9DWF - chains C and J of the 11 polymer chains in the assembly; structure by electron microscopy, 3.10 A resolution.

# Chain C
Molecule: Histone H2A type 1
From: Homo sapiens
Reference sequence: P0C0S8 (H2A1_HUMAN); residues 1-129 here correspond to UniProt positions 2-130 (UniProt number = residue number + 1)
Amino-acid sequence (129 residues; row label = number of the first residue in the row):
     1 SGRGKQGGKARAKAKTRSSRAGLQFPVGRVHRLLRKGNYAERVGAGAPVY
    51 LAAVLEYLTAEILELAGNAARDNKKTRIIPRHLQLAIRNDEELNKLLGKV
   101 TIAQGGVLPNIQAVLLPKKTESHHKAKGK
Not modelled in the structure: 1-10, 119-129
Curated features (UniProtKB/Swiss-Prot):
  - modified residue: Ser-1 (N-acetylserine), Arg-3 (Citrulline), Lys-5 (N6-(2-hydroxyisobutyryl)lysine), Lys-9 (N6-(2-hydroxyisobutyryl)lysine), Lys-13 (N6-(beta-hydroxybutyryl)lysine), Lys-36 (N6-(2-hydroxyisobutyryl)lysine), Lys-74 (N6-(2-hydroxyisobutyryl)lysine), Lys-75 (N6-(2-hydroxyisobutyryl)lysine), Lys-95 (N6-(2-hydroxyisobutyryl)lysine), Lys-99 (N6-glutaryllysine), Gln-104 (N5-methylglutamine), Lys-118 (N6-(2-hydroxyisobutyryl)lysine), Lys-119 (N6-crotonyllysine), Thr-120 (Phosphothreonine), Lys-125 (N6-crotonyllysine)
  - cross-link (Glycyl lysine isopeptide (Lys-Gly)): Lys-13 (interchain with G-Cter in ubiquitin), Lys-15 (interchain with G-Cter in ubiquitin), Lys-119 (interchain with G-Cter in ubiquitin)

# Chain J
Molecule: 601 J strand (non-damaged strand)
Sequence (147 nucleotides; row label = number of the first residue in the row):
     1 ATCGGATGTATATATCTGACACGTGCCTGGAGACTAGGGAGTAATCCCCT
    51 TGGCGGTTAAAACGCGGGGGACAGCGCGTACGTGCGTTTAAGCGGTGCTA
   101 GAGCTGTCTACGACCAATTGAGCGGCCTCGGCACCGGGATTCTCGAT

# Interface between chain C and chain J
Contacting residue pairs (16):
  Arg-11(C) with DA117(J), hydrogen bond to the base; DT118(J), hydrogen bond to the sugar
  Arg-29(C) with DG122(J), hydrogen bond to the phosphate; DC123(J), salt bridge to the phosphate
  Arg-42(C) with DG112(J), hydrogen bond to the sugar; DA113(J), phosphate contact
  Val-43(C) with DG112(J), sugar contact; DA113(J), hydrogen bond to the phosphate
  Gly-44(C) with DG112(J), phosphate contact
  Ala-45(C) with DG112(J), phosphate contact
  Lys-75(C) with DC132(J), phosphate contact; DA133(J), phosphate contact
  Thr-76(C) with DG131(J), hydrogen bond to the phosphate; DC132(J), hydrogen bond to the phosphate
  Arg-77(C) with DG131(J), sugar contact; DC132(J), hydrogen bond to the phosphate
Other interface residues (no listed pair), chain C (15 interface residues in all): Lys-13, Thr-16, His-31, Arg-35, Glu-41, Lys-74
Other interface residues (no listed pair), chain J (11 interface residues in all): DG120, DA121

# Overview
The interface between chain C and chain J involves 15 residues on one side and 11 on the other; the contacts
include 8 hydrogen bonds and 1 salt bridge. Among the polar pairs are Arg-11(C)/DA117(J), Arg-11(C)/DT118(J)
and Arg-42(C)/DG112(J).
Chain C is Histone H2A type 1 (Homo sapiens) and chain J is 601 J strand (non-damaged strand); the structure,
Nucleosome containing a 1-nt gap at SHL-4.5, was determined by electron microscopy.
